Entry 6O9T (X-ray diffraction, 4.01 A resolution (low resolution: residue-level contacts below are approximate; hydrogen-bond / salt-bridge calls are withheld)); this record covers chain A.

== Chain A ==
Protein: Inward rectifier potassium channel Kirbac3.1
Source organism: Magnetospirillum magnetotacticum
UniProtKB: D9N164 (IRK10_MAGMG); numbering as in UniProt (aligned over 1-295)
Amino-acid sequence (301 residues; row label = number of the first residue in the row):
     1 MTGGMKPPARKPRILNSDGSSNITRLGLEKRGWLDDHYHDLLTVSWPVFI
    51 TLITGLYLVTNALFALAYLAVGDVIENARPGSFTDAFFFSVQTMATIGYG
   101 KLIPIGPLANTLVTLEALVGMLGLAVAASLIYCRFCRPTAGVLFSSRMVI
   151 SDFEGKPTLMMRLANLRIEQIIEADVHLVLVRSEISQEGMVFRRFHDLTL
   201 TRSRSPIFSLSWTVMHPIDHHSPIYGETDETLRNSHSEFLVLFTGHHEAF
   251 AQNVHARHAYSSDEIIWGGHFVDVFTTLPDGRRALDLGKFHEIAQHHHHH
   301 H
Disordered / not traced: 1-11, 27-34, 294-301
Construct notes: engineered mutation Val71 (Cys in D9N164), Val119 (Cys in D9N164), Cys133 (Ala in D9N164), Cys136 (Thr in D9N164), Ser262 (Cys in D9N164); expression tag (296-301)
Curated features (UniProtKB/Swiss-Prot):
  - motif: Thr96 to Gly100 (Selectivity filter)
  - mutagenesis: Tyr38 (Y38F: Decreases channel activity), Ile75 (I75S: Increased channel conductance), Ala78 (A78P: Increased channel conductance), Phe88 (F88L: Strongly increased channel conductance due to defective gating), Thr93 (T93I: Increased channel conductance), Gly98 (G98D: Increased channel conductance), Leu118 (L118Q: Increased channel conductance), Met121 (M121K: Increased channel conductance), Gly123 (G123D: Increased channel conductance), Ala125 (A125E: Increased channel conductance), Ser129 (S129D/E/K/R: Promotes open channel conformation), Ile150 (I150F: Increased channel conductance), 2 further mutagenesis entries in UniProt
Covalently attached groups: 2,3,5,6-tetramethyl-1H,7H-pyrazolo[1,2-a]pyrazole-1,7-dione (6E3) linked to Cys133, Cys136
Bound ions: K+ site 1 near Thr96 (its only coordinating residue here); K+ site 2: Gly98, Tyr99
Ligand contacts: 6E3 (2,3,5,6-tetramethyl-1H,7H-pyrazolo[1,2-a]pyrazole-1,7-dione): Tyr38, Ser129, Leu130, Tyr132, Phe135, Phe250, Gln252

== In short ==
Compound 6E3 is covalently linked to Cys136. Gly98 and Tyr99 coordinate K+ site 2. Curated annotation
(UniProt) lists 14 mutagenesis sites.
Chain A is Inward rectifier potassium channel Kirbac3.1 (Magnetospirillum magnetotacticum); the structure,
KirBac3.1 mutant at a resolution of 4.1 Angstroms, was determined by X-ray diffraction together with 6O9U and
6O9V from the same study.
